6RO0 - chains B and F of the 12 polymer chains in the assembly; structure by X-ray diffraction, 2.13 A resolution.

# Chain B
Name: Islet-activating protein S2
Source organism: Bordetella pertussis
UniProt: A0A0E8DFW5 (A0A0E8DFW5_BORPT); residues -26 to 199 here correspond to UniProt positions 1-226 (UniProt number = residue number + 27)
Amino-acid sequence (226 residues; row label = number of the first residue in the row; numbers below 1 keep their minus sign (Met-26 is residue -26)):
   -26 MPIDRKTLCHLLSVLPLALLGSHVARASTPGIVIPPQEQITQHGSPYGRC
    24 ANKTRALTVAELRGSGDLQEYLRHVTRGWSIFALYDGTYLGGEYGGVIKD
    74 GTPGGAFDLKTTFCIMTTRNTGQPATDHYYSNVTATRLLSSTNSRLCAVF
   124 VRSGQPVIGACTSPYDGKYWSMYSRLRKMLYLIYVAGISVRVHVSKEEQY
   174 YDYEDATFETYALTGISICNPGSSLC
Disordered / not traced: -26 to 2
Disulfide bonds: Cys23-Cys87, Cys120-Cys134, Cys192-Cys199

# Chain F
Name: Pertussis toxin subunit 5
Source organism: Bordetella pertussis
UniProt: C0MPK9 (C0MPK9_BORPT); residues -33 to 99 here correspond to UniProt positions 1-133 (UniProt number = residue number + 34)
Amino-acid sequence (133 residues; numbered -33 to 99; the number before each row is that of its first residue; numbers below 1 keep their minus sign (Met-33 is residue -33)):
   -33 MQRQAGLPLKANPMHTIASILLSVLGIYSPADVAGLPTHLYKNFTVQELA
    17 LKLKGKNQEFCLTAFMSGRSLVRACLSDAGHEHDTWFDTMLGFAISAYAL
    67 KSRIALTVEDSPYPGTPGDLLELQICPLNGYCE
Disordered / not traced: -33 to 1
Disulfide bonds: Cys27-Cys41, Cys92-Cys98
Reported in the primary citation:
  - conformationally variable residues (loop rearrangement): Ala45 to Asp50

# How chain B and chain F interact
Pairs across the interface (45):
  Tyr142(B) with Leu19(F), hydrophobic
  Ser144(B) with Gln24(F), hydrogen bond
  Met145(B) with Leu19(F), hydrophobic; Gln24(F)
  Ser147(B) with Asp54(F), hydrogen bond
  Arg148(B) with Leu17(F); Gln24(F), hydrogen bond; Asp44(F), salt bridge; Phe53(F); Asp54(F), salt bridge; Leu57(F)
  Leu149(B) with Leu17(F)
  Lys151(B) with Asp54(F); Ile61(F)
  Met152(B) with Leu15(F); Leu17(F), hydrophobic; Ile61(F), hydrophobic
  Leu155(B) with Ile61(F), hydrophobic; Tyr64(F), hydrophobic; Ala65(F), hydrophobic
  Ile161(B) with Tyr64(F), hydrophobic
  His166(B) with Lys18(F)
  Thr187(B) with Lys18(F); Leu19(F)
  Gly188(B) with Leu17(F)
  Ile189(B) with Ala16(F); Leu17(F), hydrogen bond (backbone-backbone)
  Ser190(B) with Leu15(F); Ala16(F); Lys18(F)
  Ile191(B) with Glu14(F); Leu15(F), hydrogen bond (backbone-backbone); Tyr64(F)
  Cys192(B) with Glu14(F)
  Asn193(B) with Gln13(F), hydrogen bond; Glu14(F), hydrogen bond (backbone-side chain)
  Ser196(B) with Glu14(F), hydrogen bond; Arg39(F)
  Leu198(B) with Glu14(F); Ala16(F); Lys18(F), hydrogen bond (backbone-side chain); Cys27(F); Thr29(F); Arg39(F)
  Cys199(B) with Lys18(F), hydrogen bond (backbone-side chain)
Also at the interface, not in a pair above, chain B (22 interface residues in all): Ser197
Also at the interface, not in a pair above, chain F (20 interface residues in all): Leu28, Gly58

# Overview
22 residues of chain B face 20 of chain F across their interface; the contacts include 10 hydrogen bonds and 2
salt bridges. Among the polar pairs are Arg148(B)-Asp44(F), Arg148(B)-Asp54(F) and Ser144(B)-Gln24(F). The
paper reports conformational variability at Ala45(F).
Here chain B is Islet-activating protein S2 and chain F is Pertussis toxin subunit 5, both from Bordetella
pertussis. Entry 6RO0 (Crystal structure of genetically detoxified pertussis toxin gdpt) was determined by
X-ray diffraction.
